1KRB - chains A and C of the 3 polymer chains in the assembly; structure by X-ray diffraction, 2.50 A resolution.

# Chain A
Molecule: Urease
Organism: Klebsiella aerogenes
Notes: EC 3.5.1.5; engineered mutation(s): H(C 219)A
Reference sequence: P18316 (URE3_KLEAE); residue numbers follow UniProt; this construct covers 1-100
Amino-acid sequence (100 residues; each row starts with the number of its first residue):
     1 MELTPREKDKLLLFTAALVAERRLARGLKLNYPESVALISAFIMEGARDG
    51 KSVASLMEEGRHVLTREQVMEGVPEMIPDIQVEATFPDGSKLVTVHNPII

# Chain C
Molecule: Urease
Organism: Klebsiella aerogenes
Notes: EC 3.5.1.5; engineered mutation(s): H(C 219)A
Reference sequence: P18314 (URE1_KLEAE); residues 1-567 here = UniProt positions 1-567
Amino-acid sequence (567 residues; row label = number of the first residue in the row):
     1 MSNISRQAYADMFGPTVGDKVRLADTELWIEVEDDLTTYGEEVKFGGGKV
    51 IRDGMGQGQMLAADCVDLVLTNALIVDHWGIVKADIGVKDGRIFAIGKAG
   101 NPDIQPNVTIPIGAATEVIAAEGKIVTAGGIDTHIHWICPQQAEEALVSG
   151 VTTMVGGGTGPAAGTHATTCTPGPWYISRMLQAADSLPVNIGLLGKGNVS
   201 QPDALREQVAAGVIGLKIAEDWGATPAAIDCALTVADEMDIQVALHSDTL
   251 NESGFVEDTLAAIGGRTIHTFHTEGAGGGHAPDIITACAHPNILPSSTNP
   301 TLPYTLNTIDEHLDMLMVCHHLDPDIAEDVAFAESRIRRETIAAEDVLHD
   351 LGAFSLTSSDSQAMGRVGEVILRTWQVAHRMKVQRGALAEETGDNDNFRV
   401 KRYIAKYTINPALTHGIAHEVGSIEVGKLADLVVWSPAFFGVKPATVIKG
   451 GMIAIAPMGDINASIPTPQPVHYRPMFGALGSARHHCRLTFLSQAAAANG
   501 VAERLNLRSAIAVVKGCRTVQKADMVHNSLQPNITVDAQTYEVRVDGELI
   551 TSEPADVLPMAQRYFLF
Not modelled in the structure: 1
Sequence notes: conflict Ala-219 (His in P18314)
Modified residues: Lys-217 (lysine nz-carboxylic acid; KCX)
Curated features (UniProtKB/Swiss-Prot):
  - active site: His-320 (Proton donor)
  - binding site (Ni(2+)): His-134, His-136, Lys-217, His-246, His-272, Asp-360
  - modified residue: Lys-217 (N6-carboxylysine)
  - mutagenesis: His-134 (H134A: Abrogates activity and reduces binding to nickel ions), His-136 (H136A: Abrogates activity and reduces binding to nickel ions), Lys-217 (K217A/C/E: Reduces activity 8000-fold and abrogates binding to nickel ions), Asp-221 (D221A: Reduces activity 1000-fold and increases KM 10-fold; D221N: Reduces activity 50-fold), His-246 (H246A: Abrogates activity and reduces binding to nickel ions), His-312 (H312A: Enhances thermal stability above 50 degrees Celsius), Cys-319 (C319A: Reduces activity 2-fold, but increases KM only 1.7-fold; optimum pH is 6.7. Reduces binding of nickel ions. Resistant to inactivation by iodoacetamide ...), His-320 (H320A: Reduces activity 100000-fold, but increases KM only 3-fold; optimum pH is 6.75. Resistant to inactivation by diethylpyrocarbonate and iodoacetamide ...), Arg-336 (R336Q: Reduces activity 10000-fold, but has no effect on KM)
Bound ions: Ni2+ site 1: His-134, His-136, Lys-217, Asp-360; Ni2+ site 2: Lys-217, His-246, His-272

# Interface between chain A and chain C
Contacting residue pairs (40):
  Arg-6(A) with Asn-462(C)
  Asp-9(A) with Pro-470(C); His-472(C), salt bridge; Arg-474(C), salt bridge
  Lys-10(A) with Asp-460(C), salt bridge; Gln-469(C)
  Leu-12(A) with His-472(C)
  Leu-13(A) with Pro-470(C), hydrophobic
  Ala-16(A) with Leu-566(C), hydrophobic
  Val-19(A) with Phe-567(C), hydrophobic
  Arg-23(A) with Leu-566(C), hydrogen bond (side chain-backbone); Phe-567(C)
  Asn-31(A) with Gln-562(C), hydrogen bond (side chain-backbone); Arg-563(C); Phe-565(C), hydrogen bond (side chain-backbone)
  Tyr-32(A) with Phe-439(C), hydrophobic; Arg-563(C), hydrogen bond (backbone-backbone)
  Pro-33(A) with Arg-563(C); Tyr-564(C); Phe-565(C); Leu-566(C)
  Glu-34(A) with Leu-566(C)
  Val-36(A) with Gln-469(C)
  Ser-40(A) with Gln-469(C)
  Met-70(A) with Gln-562(C); Arg-563(C)
  Glu-71(A) with Arg-563(C), hydrogen bond (backbone-side chain)
  Met-76(A) with Phe-439(C), hydrophobic; Arg-563(C); Tyr-564(C), hydrophobic
  Gln-81(A) with Ile-465(C); Thr-467(C), hydrogen bond; Pro-468(C); Gln-469(C), hydrogen bond (backbone-backbone)
  Val-82(A) with Gln-469(C)
  Glu-83(A) with Ala-463(C); Ser-464(C), hydrogen bond
  Leu-92(A) with Ser-464(C); Ile-465(C), hydrophobic; Pro-468(C), hydrophobic
Other interface residues (no listed pair), chain A (22 interface residues in all): Val-73
Other interface residues (no listed pair), chain C (19 interface residues in all): Ala-438

# Overview
The interface between chain A and chain C involves 22 residues on one side and 19 on the other, with 8
hydrogen bonds and 3 salt bridges. Among the polar pairs are Asp-9(A)/His-472(C), Asp-9(A)/Arg-474(C) and
Lys-10(A)/Asp-460(C).
Here chain A is Urease and chain C is Urease, both from Klebsiella aerogenes. Entry 1KRB (Crystal structure of
klebsiella aerogenes urease, its apoenzyme and two active site mutants) was determined by X-ray diffraction,
deposited together with 1KRA and 1KRC.
